6RX3 - chains A and C of the 3 polymer chains in the assembly; structure by X-ray diffraction, 2.20 A resolution.

[Chain A (and C)]
Molecule: Syncytin-2
Source organism: Homo sapiens
Notes: chain C of this document is another copy of the same molecule, construct and numbering; everything in this record applies to it too
UniProt: P60508 (SYCY2_HUMAN); residue numbers follow UniProt; this construct covers 375-468
Chain sequence (108 residues; each row starts with the number of its first residue):
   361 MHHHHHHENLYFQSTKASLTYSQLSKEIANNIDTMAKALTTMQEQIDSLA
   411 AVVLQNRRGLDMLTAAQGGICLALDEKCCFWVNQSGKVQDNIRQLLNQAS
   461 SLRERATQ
Not modelled in the structure: 361-379 (chain C: 361-368, 468)
Construct notes: initiating methionine (361); expression tag (362-374)
Swiss-Prot annotation at these positions:
  - motif: Leu414 to Ile430 (CKS-17), Cys431 to Cys439 (CX6CC)
  - glycosylation: Asn443 (N-linked (GlcNAc...) asparagine)
Disulfides: Cys431-Cys438
What the authors report for this chain:
  - post-translational modification sites: Asn443 (by similarity / conservation)

[How chain A and chain C interact]
Contacting residue pairs - 73 pairs, chain A then chain C:
  Tyr381(A) - Tyr381(C)
  Leu384(A) - Tyr381(C)  hydrophobic
  Leu384(A) - Leu384(C)  hydrophobic
  Leu384(A) - Ser385(C)
  Leu384(A) - Leu462(C)  hydrophobic
  Glu387(A) - Arg465(C)  salt bridge
  Ile388(A) - Ile388(C)  hydrophobic
  Asn390(A) - Gln458(C)
  Asn391(A) - Ile392(C)
  Asn391(A) - Leu455(C)
  Asn391(A) - Gln458(C)
  Thr394(A) - Asn451(C)
  Thr394(A) - Gln454(C)
  Thr394(A) - Leu455(C)
  Thr394(A) - Gln458(C)  hydrogen bond
  Met395(A) - Met395(C)  hydrophobic
  Met395(A) - Leu399(C)  hydrophobic
  Met395(A) - Leu455(C)  hydrophobic
  Lys397(A) - Lys447(C)
  Lys397(A) - Asn451(C)
  Ala398(A) - Leu399(C)  hydrophobic
  Ala398(A) - Asn451(C)
  Leu399(A) - Leu399(C)  hydrophobic
  Thr401(A) - Gln444(C)
  Thr401(A) - Lys447(C)
  Thr401(A) - Val448(C)
  Met402(A) - Leu399(C)
  Met402(A) - Met402(C)  hydrophobic
  Met402(A) - Gln403(C)
  Met402(A) - Ile406(C)  hydrophobic
  Met402(A) - Val448(C)  hydrophobic
  Glu404(A) - Gln444(C)  hydrogen bond
  Gln405(A) - Gln403(C)  hydrogen bond
  Gln405(A) - Trp441(C)  hydrogen bond (backbone-side chain)
  Gln405(A) - Val442(C)
  Gln405(A) - Gln444(C)  hydrogen bond (side chain-backbone)
  Gln405(A) - Ser445(C)  hydrogen bond (side chain-backbone)
  Gln405(A) - Val448(C)
  Ile406(A) - Ile406(C)  hydrophobic
  Ser408(A) - Phe440(C)  hydrogen bond (side chain-backbone)
  Ser408(A) - Trp441(C)
  Ser408(A) - Val442(C)  hydrogen bond (side chain-backbone)
  Leu409(A) - Ala410(C)  hydrophobic
  Leu409(A) - Val413(C)  hydrophobic
  Leu409(A) - Trp441(C)
  Ala411(A) - Cys439(C)
  Val412(A) - Val413(C)  hydrophobic
  Val412(A) - Arg417(C)
  Val412(A) - Cys439(C)
  Val412(A) - Phe440(C)
  Val412(A) - Trp441(C)
  Val413(A) - Val413(C)  hydrophobic
  Gln415(A) - Arg417(C)  hydrogen bond
  Gln415(A) - Cys431(C)  hydrogen bond
  Gln415(A) - Leu434(C)
  Gln415(A) - Glu436(C)  hydrogen bond
  Gln415(A) - Lys437(C)  hydrogen bond (side chain-backbone)
  Gln415(A) - Cys438(C)
  Gln415(A) - Cys439(C)  hydrogen bond (side chain-backbone)
  Asn416(A) - Val413(C)  hydrogen bond (side chain-backbone)
  Asn416(A) - Asn416(C)
  Asn416(A) - Arg417(C)  hydrogen bond
  Asn416(A) - Leu420(C)
  Arg418(A) - Leu434(C)
  Arg418(A) - Glu436(C)  salt bridge
  Gly419(A) - Ile430(C)
  Gly419(A) - Leu434(C)
  Leu420(A) - Leu420(C)  hydrophobic
  Met422(A) - Ile430(C)  hydrophobic
  Met422(A) - Ala433(C)  hydrophobic
  Met422(A) - Leu434(C)  hydrophobic
  Leu423(A) - Leu420(C)  hydrophobic
  Leu423(A) - Thr424(C)
Interface residues without a listed pair, chain A (29 interface residues in all): Thr380
Interface residues without a listed pair, chain C (40 interface residues in all): Leu409, Leu423, Asn443

[Summary]
29 residues of chain A face 40 of chain C across their interface, with 15 hydrogen bonds and 2 salt bridges.
Polar pairs include Glu387(A)-Arg465(C), Arg418(A)-Glu436(C) and Thr394(A)-Gln458(C). The paper reports a
modification site at Asn443(A).
Chain A and chain C are both Syncytin-2 (Homo sapiens); the structure, Crystal structure of human syncytin 2
in post-fusion conformation, was determined by X-ray diffraction together with 6RX1 from the same study.
